Entry 3R2A (X-ray diffraction, 3.00 A resolution); this record covers chains D and F of the 6 polymer chains in the assembly.

Chain D:
Name: Retinoic acid receptor RXR-alpha
Organism: Homo sapiens
Notes: fragment: ligand binding domain
Reference sequence: P19793 (RXRA_HUMAN); numbering as in UniProt (aligned over 223-462)
Amino-acid sequence (240 residues; each row starts with the number of its first residue):
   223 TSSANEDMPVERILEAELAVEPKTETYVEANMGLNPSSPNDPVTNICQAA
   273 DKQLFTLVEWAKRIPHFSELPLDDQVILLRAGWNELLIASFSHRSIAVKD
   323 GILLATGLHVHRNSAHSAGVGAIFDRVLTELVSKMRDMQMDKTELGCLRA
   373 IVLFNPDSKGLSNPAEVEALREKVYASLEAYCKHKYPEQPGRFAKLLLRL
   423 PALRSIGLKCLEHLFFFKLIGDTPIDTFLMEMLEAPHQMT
Disordered / not traced: 223-226, 248-263, 462
Curated features (UniProtKB/Swiss-Prot):
  - region: Arg348 to Gly368 (Required for nuclear export)
  - binding site (9-cis-retinoate): Arg316, Ala327
  - binding site (all-trans-retinoate): Arg316, Ala327
  - modified residue (Phosphoserine): Ser259, Ser260
  - mutagenesis: Val280 (V280A: Abolished ubiquitination and degradation by UBR5), Glu352 to Thr462 (No impact on acetylation by EP300), Met357 to Met360 (Abolishes nuclear export), Leu418 to Leu430 (Abolishes nuclear localization), Glu434 (E434N/Q/K/A: As a heterodimer with NR1H4, impairs interaction with coactivator NCOA1. Impairs transcriptional activity)
From the paper describing this entry:
  - binding site for Rhein: Cys432, Ile447
  - self-association interface (contacts with another copy of this molecule): Leu455

Chain F:
Name: Nuclear receptor corepressor 2
Reference sequence: Q9Y618 (NCOR2_HUMAN); residues 2337-2352 here correspond to UniProt positions 2346-2361 (UniProt number = residue number + 9)
Amino-acid sequence (16 residues; numbered 2337 to 2352; the number before each row is that of its first residue):
  2337 TNMGLEAIIRKALMGK
Disordered / not traced: 2346-2352

Interface between chain D and chain F:
Contacting residue pairs - 8 pairs, chain D then chain F:
  Val280(D) - Ile2344(F)  hydrophobic
  Val280(D) - Ile2345(F)
  Lys284(D) - Ile2344(F)
  Leu294(D) - Glu2342(F)
  Gln297(D) - Ile2345(F)
  Val298(D) - Leu2341(F)  hydrophobic
  Leu301(D) - Leu2341(F)  hydrophobic
  Leu301(D) - Ile2345(F)  hydrophobic
Other interface residues (no listed pair), chain D (8 interface residues in all): Leu276, Arg302
Other interface residues (no listed pair), chain F (5 interface residues in all): Thr2337

In short:
8 residues of chain D and 5 residues of chain F are in contact. Curated annotation (UniProt) lists residues
binding 9-cis-retinoate Arg316(D) and Ala327(D), all-trans-retinoate-binding residues Arg316(D) and Ala327(D)
and 21 mutagenesis sites on chain D. The paper reports a binding site for Rhein at Cys432(D) and Ile447(D); a
self-association interface involving Leu455(D).
Here chain D is Retinoic acid receptor RXR-alpha (Homo sapiens) and chain F is Nuclear receptor corepressor 2.
Entry 3R2A (Crystal structure of RXRalpha ligand-binding domain complexed with corepressor SMRT2 and
antagonist rhein) was determined by X-ray diffraction, deposited together with 3R29.
